Entry 3PTG (X-ray diffraction, 2.43 A resolution); this record covers chains A and J.

== Chain A ==
Protein: Mitogen-activated protein kinase 10
Organism: Homo sapiens
Notes: EC 2.7.11.24
UniProtKB: P53779 (MK10_HUMAN); numbering as in UniProt (aligned over 40-401)
Sequence (363 residues; row label = number of the first residue in the row):
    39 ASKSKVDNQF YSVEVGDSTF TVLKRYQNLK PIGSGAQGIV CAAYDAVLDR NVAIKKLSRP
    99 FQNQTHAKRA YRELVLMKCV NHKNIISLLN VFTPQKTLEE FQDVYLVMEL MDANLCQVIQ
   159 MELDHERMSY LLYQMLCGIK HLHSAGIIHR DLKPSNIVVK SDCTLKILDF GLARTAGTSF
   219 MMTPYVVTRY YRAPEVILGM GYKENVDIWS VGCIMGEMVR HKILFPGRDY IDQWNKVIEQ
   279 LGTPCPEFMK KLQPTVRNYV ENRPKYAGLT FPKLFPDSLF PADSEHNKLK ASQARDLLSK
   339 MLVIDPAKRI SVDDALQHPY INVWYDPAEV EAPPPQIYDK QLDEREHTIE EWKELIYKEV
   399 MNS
Not modelled in the structure: 39-45, 212-224, 321-323
Differences from the reference sequence: expression tag (39)
UniProt features mapped onto this chain:
  - motif: Thr-221 to Tyr-223 (TXY)
  - active site: Asp-189 (Proton acceptor)
  - binding site (ATP): Ile-70 to Val-78, Lys-93
  - modified residue: Thr-221 (Phosphothreonine), Tyr-223 (Phosphotyrosine)

== Chain J ==
Protein: C-Jun-amino-terminal kinase-interacting protein 1
UniProtKB: Q9UQF2 (JIP1_HUMAN); residues 153-163 here correspond to UniProt positions 157-167 (UniProt number = residue number + 4)
Sequence (11 residues; row label = number of the first residue in the row):
   153 RPKRPTTLNL F
Not modelled in the structure: 153
UniProt features mapped onto this chain:
  - region: Arg-153 to Phe-163 (Minimal inhibitory domain (MID))

== Chain A / chain J interface ==
Pairs across the interface (27; chain A residue first):
  Asp-150(A) with Leu-162(J)
  Gln-155(A) with Leu-162(J)
  Val-156(A) with Leu-160(J), hydrophobic; Leu-162(J), hydrophobic
  Met-159(A) with Asn-161(J)
  Glu-164(A) with Pro-157(J)
  Arg-165(A) with Pro-157(J); Thr-159(J), hydrogen bond (side chain-backbone)
  Tyr-168(A) with Arg-156(J); Pro-157(J)
  Tyr-171(A) with Arg-156(J)
  Val-197(A) with Leu-160(J), hydrophobic; Leu-162(J)
  Lys-198(A) with Leu-160(J); Leu-162(J)
  Ser-199(A) with Thr-159(J); Leu-160(J), hydrogen bond (backbone-backbone); Leu-162(J)
  Asp-200(A) with Thr-158(J)
  Cys-201(A) with Pro-157(J), hydrophobic; Thr-159(J); Leu-160(J), hydrophobic
  Trp-362(A) with Pro-154(J); Lys-155(J); Arg-156(J), hydrogen bond (backbone-side chain)
  Asp-364(A) with Arg-156(J)
  Glu-367(A) with Arg-156(J), salt bridge
Other interface residues (no listed pair), chain A (19 interface residues in all): Ala-151, Leu-161, Leu-169

== Summary ==
19 residues of chain A and 9 residues of chain J are in contact; the contacts include 3 hydrogen bonds and 1
salt bridge. Polar contacts include Glu-367(A)/Arg-156(J), Arg-165(A)/Thr-159(J) and Trp-362(A)/Arg-156(J).
UniProt lists active-site residue Asp-189(A) and 10 ATP-binding residues on chain A.
Here chain A is Mitogen-activated protein kinase 10 (Homo sapiens) and chain J is C-Jun-amino-terminal
kinase-interacting protein 1. Entry 3PTG (Design and Synthesis of a Novel, Orally Efficacious Tri-substituted
Thiophene Based JNK Inhibitor) was determined by X-ray diffraction.
